Entry 6UE9 (electron microscopy, 2.90 A resolution); this record covers chains C and D of the 10 polymer chains in the assembly.

# Chain C
Protein: Polymeric immunoglobulin receptor
Source organism: Homo sapiens
Reference sequence: P01833 (PIGR_HUMAN); residues 1-585 here correspond to UniProt positions 19-603 (UniProt number = residue number + 18)
Amino-acid sequence (591 residues; row label = number of the first residue in the row):
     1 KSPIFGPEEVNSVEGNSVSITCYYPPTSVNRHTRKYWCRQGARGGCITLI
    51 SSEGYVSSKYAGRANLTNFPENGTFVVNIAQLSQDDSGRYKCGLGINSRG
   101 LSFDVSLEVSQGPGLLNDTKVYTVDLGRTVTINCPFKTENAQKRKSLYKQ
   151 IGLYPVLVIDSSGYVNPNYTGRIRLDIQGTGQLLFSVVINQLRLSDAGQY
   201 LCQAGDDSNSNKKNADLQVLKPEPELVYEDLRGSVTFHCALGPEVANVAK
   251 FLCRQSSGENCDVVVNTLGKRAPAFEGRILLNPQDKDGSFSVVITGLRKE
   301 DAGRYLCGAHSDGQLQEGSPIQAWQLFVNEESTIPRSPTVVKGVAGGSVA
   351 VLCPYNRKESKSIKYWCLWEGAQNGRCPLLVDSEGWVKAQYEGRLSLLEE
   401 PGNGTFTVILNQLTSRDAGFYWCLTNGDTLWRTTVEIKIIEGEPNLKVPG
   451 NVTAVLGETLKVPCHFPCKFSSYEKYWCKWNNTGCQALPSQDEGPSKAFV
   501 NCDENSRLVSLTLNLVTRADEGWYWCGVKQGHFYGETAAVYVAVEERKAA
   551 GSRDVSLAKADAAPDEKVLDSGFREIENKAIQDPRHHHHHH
Disordered / not traced: 1, 490-498, 548-591
Disulfides: Cys22-Cys92, Cys134-Cys202, Cys239-Cys307, Cys253-Cys261, Cys367-Cys377, Cys464-Cys526, Cys478-Cys485
Glycans and other covalent adducts: N-acetylglucosamine (NAG) linked to Asn65, Asn72, Asn403, Asn451
Construct notes: expression tag (586-591)
UniProt features mapped onto this chain:
  - glycosylation (N-linked (GlcNAc...) asparagine): Asn65, Asn72, Asn117, Asn168, Asn403, Asn451 (complex), Asn481

# Chain D
Protein: Immunoglobulin J chain
Source organism: Homo sapiens
Reference sequence: P01591 (IGJ_HUMAN); residues 1-137 here correspond to UniProt positions 23-159 (UniProt number = residue number + 22)
Amino-acid sequence (137 residues; each row starts with the number of its first residue):
     1 QEDERIVLVDNKCKCARITSRIIRSSEDPNEDIVERNIRIIVPLNNRENI
    51 SDPTSPLRTRFVYHLSDLCKKCDPTEVELDNQIVTATQSNICDEDSATET
   101 CYTYDRNKCYTAVVPLVYGGETKMVETALTPDACYPD
Disordered / not traced: 1-3, 95-96
Disulfides: Cys13-Cys101, Cys72-Cys92, Cys109-Cys134
Glycans and other covalent adducts: N-acetylglucosamine (NAG) linked to Asn49
UniProt features mapped onto this chain:
  - modified residue: Gln1 (Pyrrolidone carboxylic acid)
  - glycosylation: Asn49 (N-linked (GlcNAc...) (complex) asparagine)

# How chain C and chain D interact
Contacting residue pairs (10; chain C residue first):
  Val29(C) - Arg106(D)
  Asn30(C) - Arg106(D)  hydrogen bond
  Arg31(C) - Asp137(D)
  His32(C) - Asp132(D)
  His32(C) - Tyr135(D)
  His32(C) - Asp137(D)  salt bridge
  Thr33(C) - Asp132(D)  hydrogen bond
  Lys342(C) - Glu78(D)  salt bridge
  Ile440(C) - Asn81(D)
  Lys469(C) - Gln82(D)  hydrogen bond
Also at the interface, not in a pair above, chain C (10 interface residues in all): Ser28, Leu101
Also at the interface, not in a pair above, chain D (9 interface residues in all): Asn107, Ala133

# Summary
The interface between chain C and chain D involves 10 residues on one side and 9 on the other; the contacts
include 3 hydrogen bonds and 2 salt bridges. Polar contacts include His32(C)-Asp137(D), Lys342(C)-Glu78(D) and
Asn30(C)-Arg106(D). Covalently linked N-acetylglucosamine: at Asn65(C), Asn72(C), Asn403(C) and Asn451(C).
Here chain C is Polymeric immunoglobulin receptor and chain D is Immunoglobulin J chain, both from Homo
sapiens. Entry 6UE9 (Structure of tetrameric sIgA complex (Class 2)) was determined by electron microscopy,
deposited together with 6UE7, 6UE8 and 6UEA.
